Entry 8TS0 (X-ray diffraction, 1.70 A resolution); this record covers chains L and A of the 3 polymer chains in the assembly.

[Chain L]
Name: 8M24 Fab Light chain
From: Homo sapiens
Notes: antibody fragment or engineered binder
Amino-acid sequence (214 residues; numbered 1 to 214; the number before each row is that of its first residue):
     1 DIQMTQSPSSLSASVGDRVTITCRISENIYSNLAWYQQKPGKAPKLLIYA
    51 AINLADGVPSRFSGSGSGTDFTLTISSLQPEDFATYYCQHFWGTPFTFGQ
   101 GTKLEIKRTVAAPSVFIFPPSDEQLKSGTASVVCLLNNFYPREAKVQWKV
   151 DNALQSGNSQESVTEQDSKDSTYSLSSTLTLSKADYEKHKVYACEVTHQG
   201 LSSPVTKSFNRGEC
Unresolved in the structure: 213-214
Cystine bridges: Cys-23/Cys-88, Cys-134/Cys-194

[Chain A]
Name: Asialoglycoprotein receptor 1
From: Homo sapiens
Notes: fragment: carbohydrate recognition domain
UniProtKB: P07306 (ASGR1_HUMAN); residues 154-291 here = UniProt positions 154-291
Amino-acid sequence (169 residues; numbered 123 to 291; the number before each row is that of its first residue):
   123 HHHHHHHHGSGSGLNDIFEAQKIEWHESGSGCPVNWVEHERSCYWFSRSG
   173 KAWADADNYCRLEDAHLVVVTSWEEQKFVQHHIGPVNTWMGLHDQNGPWK
   223 WVDGTDYETGFKNWRPEQPDDWYGHGLGGGEDCAHFTDDGRWNDDVCQRP
   273 YRWVCETELDKASQEPPLL
Unresolved in the structure: 123-152, 282-291
Cystine bridges: Cys-154/Cys-165, Cys-182/Cys-277, Cys-255/Cys-269
Sequence notes: expression tag (123-153)
What the authors report for this chain:
  - contacts within the chain: Lys-173/Asp-177
  - specificity-determining residues: Lys-173, Asn-180, Thr-279, Leu-281 (proposed by the authors, not directly observed)

[Interface between chain L and chain A]
Contacting residue pairs (13; chain L residue first):
  Tyr-30(L) with Ala-174(A), hydrophobic; Ala-176(A); Asp-177(A)
  Asn-32(L) with Asp-177(A), hydrogen bond; Asn-180(A)
  Phe-91(L) with Asn-180(A), hydrogen bond (backbone-side chain); Leu-184(A)
  Trp-92(L) with Ala-176(A); Asp-177(A); Asn-180(A)
  Gly-93(L) with Asn-180(A), hydrogen bond (backbone-side chain); Leu-184(A)
  Phe-96(L) with Leu-184(A), hydrophobic
Also at the interface, not in a pair above, chain A (6 interface residues in all): Lys-173
Interface features reported in the paper:
  - specific contacts: Asn-32(L)/Asp-177(A) (hydrogen bond), Asn-32(L)/Asn-180(A), Phe-91(L)/Asn-180(A) (backbone contact), Trp-92(L)/Asn-180(A), Gly-93(L)/Asn-180(A)
  - epitope / paratope residues, chain L: Asn-32(L), Phe-91(L), Trp-92(L), Gly-93(L)
  - epitope / paratope residues, chain A: Asp-177(A), Asn-180(A)

[In short]
Chain L and chain A each contribute 6 residues to their interface, with 3 hydrogen bonds. Among the polar
pairs are Asn-32(L)/Asp-177(A), Phe-91(L)/Asn-180(A) and Gly-93(L)/Asn-180(A). The paper describes a hydrogen
bond between Asn-32(L) and Asp-177(A); contacts between Asn-32(L) and Asn-180(A), Trp-92(L) and Asn-180(A) and
Gly-93(L) and Asn-180(A); a backbone contact between Phe-91(L) and Asn-180(A). From the paper:
epitope/paratope residues Asn-32(L), Phe-91(L) and Asp-177(A) among others; specificity determinants
Lys-173(A), Asn-180(A) and Thr-279(A) among others.
Here chain L is 8M24 Fab Light chain and chain A is Asialoglycoprotein receptor 1, both from Homo sapiens.
Entry 8TS0 (Crystal Structure of human ASGR1 CRD (Carbohydrate Recognition Domain) bound to 8M24 Fab) was
determined by X-ray diffraction (same publication as 8URF).
